8HCO - chains B and I of the 11 polymer chains in the assembly; structure by electron microscopy, 4.10 A resolution (low resolution: residue-level contacts below are approximate; hydrogen-bond / salt-bridge calls are withheld).

== Chain B ==
Protein: Mitochondrial import receptor subunit TOM22
From: Saccharomyces cerevisiae S288C
UniProtKB: P49334 (TOM22_YEAST); numbering as in UniProt (aligned over 1-152)
Chain sequence (152 residues; numbered 1 to 152; the number before each row is that of its first residue):
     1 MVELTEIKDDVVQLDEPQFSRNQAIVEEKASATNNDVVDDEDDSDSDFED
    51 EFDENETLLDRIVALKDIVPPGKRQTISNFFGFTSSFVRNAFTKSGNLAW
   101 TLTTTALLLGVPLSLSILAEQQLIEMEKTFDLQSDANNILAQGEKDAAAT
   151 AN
Unresolved in the structure: 1-85, 136-152

== Chain I ==
Protein: Mitochondrial import receptor subunit TOM40
From: Saccharomyces cerevisiae S288C
UniProtKB: P23644 (TOM40_YEAST); numbering as in UniProt (aligned over 1-387)
Chain sequence (387 residues; numbered 1 to 387; the number before each row is that of its first residue):
     1 MSAPTPLAEASQIPTIPALSPLTAKQSKGNFFSSNPISSFVVDTYKQLHS
    51 HRQSLELVNPGTVENLNKEVSRDVFLSQYFFTGLRADLNKAFSMNPAFQT
   101 SHTFSIGSQALPKYAFSALFANDNLFAQGNIDNDLSVSGRLNYGWDKKNI
   151 SKVNLQISDGQPTMCQLEQDYQASDFSVNVKTLNPSFSEKGEFTGVAVAS
   201 FLQSVTPQLALGLETLYSRTDGSAPGDAGVSYLTRYVSKKQDWIFSGQLQ
   251 ANGALIASLWRKVAQNVEAGIETTLQAGMVPITDPLMGTPIGIQPTVEGS
   301 TTIGAKYEYRQSVYRGTLDSNGKVACFLERKVLPTLSVLFCGEIDHFKND
   351 TKIGCGLQFETAGNQELLMLQQGLDADGNPLQALPQL
Unresolved in the structure: 1-48, 284-288, 383-387

== How chain B and chain I interact ==
Residue-residue contacts - 17 pairs, chain B then chain I:
  Arg-89(B) / Leu-135(I)
  Asn-97(B) / Lys-113(I)
  Trp-100(B) / Phe-104(I)
  Trp-100(B) / Ser-105(I)
  Trp-100(B) / Ile-106(I)
  Trp-100(B) / Lys-113(I)
  Trp-100(B) / Tyr-114(I)
  Thr-103(B) / Phe-104(I)
  Thr-104(B) / Leu-84(I)
  Thr-104(B) / Ile-106(I)
  Leu-107(B) / Ala-86(I)
  Leu-107(B) / Leu-88(I)
  Leu-107(B) / Phe-104(I)
  Val-111(B) / Leu-357(I)
  Leu-115(B) / Val-332(I)
  Leu-115(B) / Leu-336(I)
  Leu-118(B) / Leu-333(I)
Also at the interface, not in a pair above, chain I (14 interface residues in all): Val-338

== In short ==
Chain B and chain I form an interface of 9 and 14 residues respectively.
Here chain B is Mitochondrial import receptor subunit TOM22 and chain I is Mitochondrial import receptor
subunit TOM40, both from Saccharomyces cerevisiae S288C. Entry 8HCO (Substrate-engaged TOM complex from yeast)
was determined by electron microscopy.
